PDB entry 3PU1 | X-ray diffraction, 3.14 A resolution | chains B and R of the 6 polymer chains in the assembly

== Chain B ==
Molecule: Nucleoprotein
Organism: Vesicular stomatitis Indiana virus
UniProt: P03521 (NCAP_VSIVA); residue numbers follow UniProt; this construct covers 2-422
Chain sequence (421 residues; each row starts with the number of its first residue):
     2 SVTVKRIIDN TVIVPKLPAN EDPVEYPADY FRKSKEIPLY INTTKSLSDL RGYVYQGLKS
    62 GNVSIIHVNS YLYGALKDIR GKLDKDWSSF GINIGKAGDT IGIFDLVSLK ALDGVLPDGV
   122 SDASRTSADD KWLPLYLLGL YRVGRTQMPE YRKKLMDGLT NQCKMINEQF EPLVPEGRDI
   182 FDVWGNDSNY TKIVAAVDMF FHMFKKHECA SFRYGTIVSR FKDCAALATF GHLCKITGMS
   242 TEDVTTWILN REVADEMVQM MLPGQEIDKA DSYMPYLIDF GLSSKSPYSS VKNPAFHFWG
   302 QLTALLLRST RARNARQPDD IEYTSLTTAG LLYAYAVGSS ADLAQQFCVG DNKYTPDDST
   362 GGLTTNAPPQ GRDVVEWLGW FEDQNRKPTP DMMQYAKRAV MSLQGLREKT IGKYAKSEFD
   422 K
Unresolved in the structure: 359-364
Bound ions: uranyl (VI) ion (5 sites), coordinated by Asp-123, Glu-253, Glu-323, Asp-343, Asp-358, Asp-384
UniProt features mapped onto this chain:
  - binding site (RNA): Arg-143, Tyr-152, Lys-206, Arg-214, Lys-286, Arg-317, Arg-408

== Chain R ==
Molecule: 45-nt RNA strand
Sequence (45 nucleotides; numbered 1 to 45; the number before each row is that of its first residue):
     1 GGGGGGGGGG GGGGGGGGGG GGGGGGGGGG GGGGGGGGGG GGGGG
Bound ions: uranyl (VI) ion (5 sites), coordinated by G4, G6, G15, G24, G33, G34, G42

== Interface between chain B and chain R ==
Pairs across the interface (37):
  Asp-23(B) with G20(R), phosphate contact
  Arg-143(B) with G26(R), hydrogen bond to the phosphate; G27(R), salt bridge to the phosphate
  Met-149(B) with G24(R), sugar contact
  Glu-151(B) with G24(R), sugar contact; G25(R), phosphate contact; G26(R), phosphate contact
  Lys-155(B) with G26(R), salt bridge to the phosphate
  Asn-162(B) with G27(R), hydrogen bond to the base
  Arg-179(B) with G20(R), base contact
  Asn-187(B) with G19(R), hydrogen bond to the base
  Ser-212(B) with G27(R), base contact
  Arg-214(B) with G27(R), hydrogen bond to the sugar
  Tyr-215(B) with G27(R), sugar contact
  Ile-218(B) with G26(R), base contact; G28(R), phosphate contact
  Val-219(B) with G26(R), base contact
  Asp-224(B) with G20(R), hydrogen bond to the sugar; G21(R), hydrogen bond to the sugar; G22(R), phosphate contact
  Cys-225(B) with G22(R), hydrogen bond to the phosphate
  Ala-226(B) with G22(R), hydrogen bond to the phosphate
  Ser-285(B) with G20(R), sugar contact; G21(R), phosphate contact
  Lys-286(B) with G20(R), salt bridge to the phosphate; G21(R), phosphate contact
  Ser-287(B) with G21(R), hydrogen bond to the phosphate
  Ser-290(B) with G21(R), phosphate contact; G22(R), phosphate contact
  Ser-291(B) with G22(R), hydrogen bond to the phosphate
  Val-292(B) with G21(R), sugar contact; G22(R), phosphate contact
  Arg-312(B) with G23(R), hydrogen bond to the base
  Asn-315(B) with G23(R), sugar contact
  Arg-317(B) with G22(R), hydrogen bond to the sugar; G23(R), sugar contact
  Arg-408(B) with G24(R), hydrogen bond to the base
Interface residues without a listed pair, chain B (33 interface residues in all): Arg-146, Lys-165, Ala-211, Arg-221, Ile-279, Tyr-289, His-298
Interface residues without a listed pair, chain R (11 interface residues in all): G18

== In short ==
The interface between chain B and chain R involves 33 residues on one side and 11 on the other, with 13
hydrogen bonds and 3 salt bridges. Polar pairs include Asn-162(B)/G27(R), Asn-187(B)/G19(R) and
Arg-312(B)/G23(R). UniProt lists 7 RNA-binding residues on chain B.
Chain B is Nucleoprotein (Vesicular stomatitis Indiana virus) and chain R is a 45-nt RNA strand; the
structure, Crystal Structure of a vesicular stomatitis virus nucleocapsid-polyG complex, was determined by
X-ray diffraction (same publication as 3PTO, 3PTX, 3PU0 and 3PU4).
